4H2W - chains A and D of the 4 polymer chains in the assembly; structure by X-ray diffraction, 1.95 A resolution.

# Chain A
Name: Amino acid--[acyl-carrier-protein] ligase 1
Organism: Bradyrhizobium japonicum
Notes: EC 6.2.1.-
UniProt: chimeric construct of Q89VT8, Q7CWR3: residues 1-220 from Q89VT8 (AACL1_BRAJA) positions 1-220 (same numbers); residues 221-231 from Q7CWR3 positions 236-246 (UniProt number = residue number + 15); residues 232-326 from Q89VT8 (AACL1_BRAJA) positions 232-326 (same numbers)
Sequence (346 residues; each row starts with the number of its first residue; numbers below 1 keep their minus sign (Met-19 is residue -19)):
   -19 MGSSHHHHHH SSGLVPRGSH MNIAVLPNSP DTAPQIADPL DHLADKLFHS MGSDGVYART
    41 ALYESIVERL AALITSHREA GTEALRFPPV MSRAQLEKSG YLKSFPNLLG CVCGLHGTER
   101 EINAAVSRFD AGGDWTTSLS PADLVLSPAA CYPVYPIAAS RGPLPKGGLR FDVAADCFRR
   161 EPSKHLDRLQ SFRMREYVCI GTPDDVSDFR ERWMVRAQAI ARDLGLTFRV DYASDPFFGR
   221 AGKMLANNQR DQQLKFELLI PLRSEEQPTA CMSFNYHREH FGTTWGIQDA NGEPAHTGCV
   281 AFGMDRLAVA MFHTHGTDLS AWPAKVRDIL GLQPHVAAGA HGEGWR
Disordered / not traced: -19 to 17, 313-326
Differences from the reference sequence: expression tag (-19 to 0)
Metal / ion sites: Zn2+: Cys131, Glu176, Cys279
Ligand contacts:
  - guanosine-5'-monophosphate (5GP): Arg159, Asp167, Arg168, Leu169, Phe172, Met174, Asp215, Lys235, Ala250, Cys251, Met252, Ser253, Asn255, Ala281, Gly283, Asp285, Arg286
  - 4'-phosphopantetheine (PNS): Phe85, Tyr132, Asp215, Phe217, Leu225, Asn228, Gln229, Gln232, Leu234, Asn255, Tyr256, His257, His260, Phe261, Cys279
Curated features (UniProtKB/Swiss-Prot):
  - binding site (Zn(2+)): Cys131, Glu176, Cys279
  - binding site (ATP): Arg159, Glu161, Arg168, Leu169, Lys235, Ala250 to Ser253, Arg286
  - binding site (an L-alpha-amino acid): Glu176

# Chain D
Name: Aminoacyl carrier protein
Organism: Agrobacterium tumefaciens
UniProt: A9CHM9 (AACP_AGRT5); numbering as in UniProt (aligned over 1-83)
Sequence (103 residues; numbered -19 to 83; the number before each row is that of its first residue; numbers below 1 keep their minus sign (Met-19 is residue -19)):
   -19 MGSSHHHHHH SSGLVPRGSH MNATIREILA KFGQLPTPVD TIADEADLYA AGLSSFASVQ
    41 LMLGIEEAFD IEFPDNLLNR KSFASIKAIE DTVKLILDGK EAA
Disordered / not traced: -19 to 0, 76-83
Covalent attachments: 4'-phosphopantetheine (PNS) linked to Ser35
Differences from the reference sequence: expression tag (-19 to 0)
Curated features (UniProtKB/Swiss-Prot):
  - modified residue: Ser35 (O-(pantetheine 4'-phosphoryl)serine)

# Interface between chain A and chain D
Contacting residue pairs - 20 pairs, chain A then chain D:
  Lys83(A) with Phe36(D)
  Ser84(A) with Phe36(D)
  Arg220(A) with Met42(D); Glu46(D), salt bridge; Glu52(D); Phe53(D), hydrogen bond (side chain-backbone)
  Met224(A) with Ser38(D); Val39(D), hydrophobic; Met42(D), hydrophobic; Leu58(D), hydrophobic; Asn59(D); Phe63(D), hydrophobic
  Leu225(A) with Phe36(D), hydrophobic; Val39(D), hydrophobic
  Asn227(A) with Asp55(D), hydrogen bond (side chain-backbone); Leu58(D), hydrogen bond (side chain-backbone)
  Asn228(A) with Asn59(D); Arg60(D), hydrogen bond (side chain-backbone)
  Gln232(A) with Arg60(D)
  His260(A) with Phe36(D)
Also at the interface, not in a pair above, chain A (12 interface residues in all): Ala221, Lys223, Asp231
Also at the interface, not in a pair above, chain D (15 interface residues in all): Ser35, Leu43, Pro54

# Summary
12 residues of chain A and 15 residues of chain D are in contact; the contacts include 4 hydrogen bonds and 1
salt bridge. Among the polar pairs are Arg220(A)-Glu46(D), Arg220(A)-Phe53(D) and Asn227(A)-Asp55(D). Chain A
binds guanosine-5'-monophosphate and 4'-phosphopantetheine. Covalently linked 4'-phosphopantetheine: at
Ser35(D).
Here chain A is Amino acid--[acyl-carrier-protein] ligase 1 (Bradyrhizobium japonicum) and chain D is
Aminoacyl carrier protein (Agrobacterium tumefaciens). Entry 4H2W (Crystal structure of engineered
Bradyrhizobium japonicum glycine:[carrier protein] ligase complexed with carrier protein from Agrobacterium
tumefaciens ...) was determined by X-ray diffraction together with 4H2S, 4H2T, 4H2U, 4H2V, 4H2X and 4H2Y from
the same study.
